Entry 2VLA (X-ray diffraction, 1.30 A resolution); this record covers chains A and M of the 3 polymer chains in the assembly.

# Chain A
Name: Restriction endonuclease r.bpuji
Organism: Bacillus pumilus
Notes: EC 3.1.21.4; fragment: recognition domain, residues 1-285
Reference sequence: A3FMN7 (A3FMN7_BACPU); residues 1-285 here = UniProt positions 1-285
Amino-acid sequence (285 residues; row label = number of the first residue in the row):
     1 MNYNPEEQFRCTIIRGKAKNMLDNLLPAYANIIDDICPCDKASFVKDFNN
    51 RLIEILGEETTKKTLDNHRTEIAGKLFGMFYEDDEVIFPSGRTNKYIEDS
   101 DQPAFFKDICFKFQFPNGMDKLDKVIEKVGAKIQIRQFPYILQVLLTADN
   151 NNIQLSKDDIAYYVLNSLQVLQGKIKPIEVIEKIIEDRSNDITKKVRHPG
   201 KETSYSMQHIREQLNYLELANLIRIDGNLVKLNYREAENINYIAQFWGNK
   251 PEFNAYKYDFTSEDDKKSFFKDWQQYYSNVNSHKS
Disordered / not traced: 281-285
Metal / ion sites: Na+ near Gly173 (its only coordinating residue here)
Residues lining bound ligands: PG6 (1-(2-methoxy-ethoxy)-2-{2-[2-(2-methoxy-ethoxy]-ethoxy}-ethane): Gln134, Ile135, Tyr140, Gln172, Gly173, Lys174, Ile175, Lys176, Trp247, Gly248, Asn249, Lys250, Pro251
Reported in the primary citation:
  - binding site for the 12-nt DNA strand (chain M): Lys17, Lys63, Asn67, Gln208
  - binding site for the 12-nt DNA strand: Arg15, Asn67, Glu71, Lys121, Ser204, Lys266
  - mutagenesis - R15A, N67A, E71A, Q208A: abolished binding to cognate DNA
  - mutagenesis - K121A: increased binding to cognate DNA

# Chain M
Molecule: 12-nt DNA strand
Sequence (12 nucleotides; row label = number of the first residue in the row):
   201 TCCACGGGTACC

# How chain A and chain M interact
Contacting residue pairs - 34 pairs, chain A then chain M:
  Arg15(A) with DA204(M), base contact
  Gly16(A) with DA204(M), base contact
  Lys17(A) with DA204(M), hydrogen bond to the phosphate; DC205(M), phosphate contact; DG206(M), hydrogen bond to the base
  Ala18(A) with DA204(M), hydrogen bond to the phosphate
  Lys19(A) with DC203(M), phosphate contact; DA204(M), hydrogen bond to the phosphate
  Asn20(A) with DC203(M), sugar contact; DA204(M), hydrogen bond to the phosphate
  Thr61(A) with DG206(M), hydrogen bond to the phosphate
  Lys63(A) with DG206(M), sugar contact; DG207(M), hydrogen bond to the base; DG208(M), hydrogen bond to the base
  Thr64(A) with DC205(M), sugar contact; DG206(M), hydrogen bond to the phosphate
  Asn67(A) with DG206(M), hydrogen bond to the base; DG207(M), hydrogen bond to the base
  His68(A) with DC205(M), salt bridge to the phosphate
  Glu71(A) with DG206(M), base contact
  Lys121(A) with DA210(M), hydrogen bond to the base; DC211(M), hydrogen bond to the sugar
  Leu122(A) with DC211(M), phosphate contact; DC212(M), phosphate contact
  Asp123(A) with DA210(M), sugar contact; DC211(M), phosphate contact
  Ser204(A) with DC203(M), base contact
  Gln208(A) with DC203(M), base contact; DA204(M), hydrogen bond to the base
  Arg211(A) with DC202(M), salt bridge to the phosphate; DC203(M), salt bridge to the phosphate
  Glu212(A) with DC203(M), sugar contact
  Asn215(A) with DC203(M), hydrogen bond to the phosphate
  Phe270(A) with DC212(M), phosphate contact
Other interface residues (no listed pair), chain A (25 interface residues in all): Glu59, Thr60, Lys157, Lys266

# Summary
Chain A and chain M form an interface of 25 and 10 residues respectively, with 15 hydrogen bonds and 3 salt
bridges. Among the polar pairs are Lys17(A)-DG206(M), Lys63(A)-DG207(M) and Lys63(A)-DG208(M). The paper
reports a binding site for the 12-nt DNA strand at Arg15(A), Asn67(A) and Glu71(A) among others; R15A, N67A
and E71A of chain A, among others, abolish binding to cognate DNA; 5 substitutions were tested in all.
Chain A is Restriction endonuclease r.bpuji (Bacillus pumilus) and chain M is a 12-nt DNA strand; the
structure, Crystal structure of restriction endonuclease BpuJI recognition domain in complex with cognate DNA,
was determined by X-ray diffraction.
